PDB entry 3KO2 | X-ray diffraction, 2.90 A resolution | chains A and B of the 4 polymer chains in the assembly

== Chain A (and B) ==
Protein: Site-specific DNA endonuclease I-MsoI
Organism: Monomastix sp
Notes: chain B of this document is another copy of the same molecule, construct and numbering; everything in this record applies to it too
UniProt: C0JWR6 (C0JWR6_MONSK); numbering as in UniProt (aligned over 1-170)
Amino-acid sequence (170 residues; numbered 1 to 170; the number before each row is that of its first residue):
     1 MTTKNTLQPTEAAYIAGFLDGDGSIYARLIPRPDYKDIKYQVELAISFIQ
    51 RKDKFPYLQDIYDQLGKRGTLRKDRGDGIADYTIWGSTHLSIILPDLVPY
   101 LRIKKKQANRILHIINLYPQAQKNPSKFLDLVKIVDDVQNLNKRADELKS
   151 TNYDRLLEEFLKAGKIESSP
Unresolved in the structure: 1-5, 167-170
Differences from the reference sequence: engineered mutation Arg28 (Lys in C0JWR6), Glu43 (Ser in C0JWR6), Thr70 (Asn in C0JWR6), Trp85 (Ile in C0JWR6)
Bound ions: Ca2+ site 1: Gly21 (shared with Asp22(B) of chain B; 1 residue of chain C; 1 residue of chain D); Ca2+ site 2: Asp22 (shared with Gly21(B) of chain B; 1 residue of chain C; 1 residue of chain D)
What the authors report for this chain:
  - binding site for the 24-nt DNA strand: Arg28
  - conformationally variable residues (side-chain flip): Trp85
  - mutagenesis - W85Y: increased catalytic activity
  - binding site for the 24-nt DNA strand: Arg28

== How chain A and chain B interact ==
Pairs across the interface (41; chain A residue first):
  Pro9(A) - Thr10(B)
  Thr10(A) - Pro9(B)
  Thr10(A) - Ala13(B)
  Thr10(A) - Tyr100(B)
  Ala13(A) - Thr10(B)
  Ala13(A) - Ala13(B)  hydrophobic
  Ala13(A) - Tyr14(B)
  Tyr14(A) - Ala13(B)
  Tyr14(A) - Ala16(B)
  Tyr14(A) - Gly17(B)
  Tyr14(A) - Asp20(B)  hydrogen bond
  Tyr14(A) - Tyr100(B)
  Tyr14(A) - Arg102(B)
  Ala16(A) - Tyr14(B)
  Gly17(A) - Tyr14(B)
  Gly17(A) - Gly17(B)
  Gly17(A) - Phe18(B)
  Phe18(A) - Gly17(B)  hydrogen bond (backbone-backbone)
  Phe18(A) - Ile103(B)  hydrophobic
  Asp20(A) - Tyr14(B)  hydrogen bond
  Gly21(A) - Phe18(B)
  Gly21(A) - Asp22(B)
  Asp22(A) - Gly21(B)
  Asp22(A) - Asp22(B)
  Gln50(A) - Ile103(B)
  Arg51(A) - Arg144(B)
  Lys54(A) - Ile103(B)
  Tyr57(A) - Arg102(B)
  Tyr57(A) - Ile103(B)  hydrophobic
  Ile61(A) - Arg102(B)
  Gln64(A) - Arg102(B)  hydrogen bond
  Tyr100(A) - Thr10(B)
  Tyr100(A) - Tyr14(B)
  Arg102(A) - Tyr14(B)
  Arg102(A) - Tyr57(B)  hydrogen bond (backbone-side chain)
  Arg102(A) - Gln64(B)  hydrogen bond
  Ile103(A) - Phe18(B)  hydrophobic
  Ile103(A) - Gln50(B)
  Ile103(A) - Lys54(B)
  Ile103(A) - Tyr57(B)  hydrophobic
  Arg144(A) - Arg51(B)
Interface residues without a listed pair, chain A (22 interface residues in all): Asp60, Lys143
Interface residues without a listed pair, chain B (22 interface residues in all): Ile61, Lys106, Lys143

== In short ==
Chain A and chain B each contribute 22 residues to their interface; the contacts include 6 hydrogen bonds.
Polar contacts include Tyr14(A)-Asp20(B), Gln64(A)-Arg102(B) and Arg102(A)-Tyr57(B). The paper reports a
binding site for the 24-nt DNA strand at Arg28(A); W85Y of chain A increases catalytic activity.
Chain A and chain B are both Site-specific DNA endonuclease I-MsoI (Monomastix sp); the structure, I-MsoI
re-designed for altered DNA cleavage specificity (-7C), was determined by X-ray diffraction (same publication
as 3MIP).
